Entry 6OBM (X-ray diffraction, 2.50 A resolution); this record covers chains A and B.

Chain A:
Name: Ricin A chain
Organism: Ricinus communis
Notes: EC 3.2.2.22; fragment: Toxin catalytic subunit, residues 40-298
Reference sequence: P02879 (RICI_RICCO); residues 5-263 here correspond to UniProt positions 40-298 (UniProt number = residue number + 35)
Chain sequence (259 residues; row label = number of the first residue in the row):
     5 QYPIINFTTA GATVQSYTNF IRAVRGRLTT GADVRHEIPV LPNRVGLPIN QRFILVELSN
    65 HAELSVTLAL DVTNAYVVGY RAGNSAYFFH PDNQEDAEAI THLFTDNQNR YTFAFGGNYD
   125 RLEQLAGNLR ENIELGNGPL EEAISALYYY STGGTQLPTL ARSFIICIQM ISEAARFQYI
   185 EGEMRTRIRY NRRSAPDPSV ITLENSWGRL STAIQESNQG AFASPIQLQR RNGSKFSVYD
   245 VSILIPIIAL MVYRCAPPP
Construct notes: conflict Asn111 (Val146 in P02879)
Reported in the primary citation:
  - catalytic residues: Tyr80, Tyr123, Glu177, Arg180, Trp211 (citing earlier work)

Chain B:
Name: VHH antibody V6A7
Organism: Vicugna pacos
Notes: antibody fragment or engineered binder
Chain sequence (120 residues; row label = number of the first residue in the row):
     1 QVQLVETGGG GLVQAGGSLR LSCAASGSIS SLNAMGWYRQ APGKERELVA DISASGRTNY
    61 ADSVKGRFTI SRDNAKNTVS LQMNSLKPED TAVYYCNAVG GTYYYDEYDY WGQGTQVTVS
Unresolved in the structure: 9-11
Cystine bridges: Cys23-Cys96

Chain A / chain B interface:
Residue-residue contacts (60; chain A residue first):
  Asn78(A) - Tyr103(B)
  Tyr80(A) - Thr102(B)
  Tyr80(A) - Tyr103(B)
  Val82(A) - Tyr103(B)  hydrophobic
  His94(A) - Thr102(B)  hydrogen bond (backbone-side chain)
  Pro95(A) - Tyr103(B)
  Asp96(A) - Ser30(B)
  Asp96(A) - Ser31(B)  hydrogen bond
  Asp96(A) - Gly101(B)
  Asp96(A) - Thr102(B)  hydrogen bond (side chain-backbone)
  Asp100(A) - Tyr103(B)
  Gly120(A) - Thr102(B)
  Gly121(A) - Thr102(B)  hydrogen bond (backbone-side chain)
  Asn122(A) - Ser31(B)  hydrogen bond (side chain-backbone)
  Asn122(A) - Leu32(B)
  Asn122(A) - Asn33(B)  hydrogen bond
  Asn122(A) - Gly101(B)
  Asn122(A) - Thr102(B)
  Tyr123(A) - Asn33(B)
  Tyr123(A) - Tyr105(B)  hydrophobic
  Asp124(A) - Asn33(B)  hydrogen bond (backbone-side chain)
  Asp124(A) - Ala34(B)  hydrogen bond (side chain-backbone)
  Asp124(A) - Ser53(B)
  Asp124(A) - Ala54(B)  hydrogen bond (side chain-backbone)
  Asp124(A) - Ser55(B)
  Asp124(A) - Tyr105(B)  hydrogen bond
  Glu127(A) - Ser55(B)  hydrogen bond
  Glu127(A) - Arg57(B)  salt bridge
  Gln128(A) - Ala54(B)
  Gln128(A) - Asn74(B)
  Leu133(A) - Ser55(B)
  Leu133(A) - Arg57(B)
  Arg134(A) - Arg57(B)
  Arg134(A) - Tyr105(B)
  Glu135(A) - Arg57(B)  salt bridge
  Arg180(A) - Tyr103(B)  hydrogen bond (side chain-backbone)
  Arg180(A) - Tyr104(B)
  Glu208(A) - Tyr105(B)
  Asn209(A) - Tyr105(B)
  Asn209(A) - Asp106(B)
  Ser210(A) - Asp106(B)
  Trp211(A) - Tyr104(B)  hydrophobic
  Trp211(A) - Asp106(B)
  Gly212(A) - Tyr104(B)
  Gly212(A) - Asp106(B)  hydrogen bond (backbone-side chain)
  Arg213(A) - Val99(B)
  Arg213(A) - Asp106(B)  salt bridge
  Arg213(A) - Asp109(B)
  Pro229(A) - Glu45(B)
  Gln231(A) - Tyr38(B)
  Gln231(A) - Leu48(B)
  Gln233(A) - Asn59(B)  hydrogen bond
  Lys239(A) - Asn59(B)
  Lys239(A) - Tyr60(B)  hydrogen bond (side chain-backbone)
  Lys239(A) - Lys65(B)
  Tyr243(A) - Glu45(B)
  Val256(A) - Tyr104(B)
  Arg258(A) - Tyr104(B)
  Arg258(A) - Asp106(B)  hydrogen bond (side chain-backbone)
  Arg258(A) - Glu107(B)  hydrogen bond (side chain-backbone)
Interface residues without a listed pair, chain A (35 interface residues in all): Val81, Phe93, Ile104, Ile205
Interface residues without a listed pair, chain B (27 interface residues in all): Arg72, Asn97
Interface features reported in the paper:
  - residue pairs: Tyr80(A)-Tyr103(B), Tyr123(A)-Tyr105(B)
  - epitope / paratope residues, chain A: Tyr80(A), Tyr123(A), Arg180(A)
  - epitope / paratope residues, chain B: Tyr103(B), Tyr105(B)

In short:
35 residues of chain A and 27 residues of chain B are in contact, with 17 hydrogen bonds and 3 salt bridges.
Polar contacts include Glu127(A)-Arg57(B), Glu135(A)-Arg57(B) and Arg213(A)-Asp106(B). The authors report
contacts between Tyr80(A) and Tyr103(B) and Tyr123(A) and Tyr105(B). The paper reports catalytic residues
Tyr80(A), Tyr123(A) and Glu177(A) among others; epitope/paratope residues Tyr80(A), Tyr123(A) and Tyr103(B)
among others.
Chain A is Ricin A chain (Ricinus communis) and chain B is VHH antibody V6A7 (Vicugna pacos); the structure,
Ricin A chain bound to VHH antibody V6A7, was determined by X-ray diffraction (same publication as 6OBC, 6OBE,
6OBG, 6OCA and 6OCD).
